Entry 3D6U (X-ray diffraction, 2.20 A resolution); this record covers chain A.

[Chain A]
Name: Tyrosyl-tRNA synthetase
From: Methanocaldococcus jannaschii
Notes: EC 6.1.1.1
Reference sequence: Q57834 (SYY_METJA); residues 1-306 here = UniProt positions 1-306
Amino-acid sequence (314 residues; each row starts with the number of its first residue):
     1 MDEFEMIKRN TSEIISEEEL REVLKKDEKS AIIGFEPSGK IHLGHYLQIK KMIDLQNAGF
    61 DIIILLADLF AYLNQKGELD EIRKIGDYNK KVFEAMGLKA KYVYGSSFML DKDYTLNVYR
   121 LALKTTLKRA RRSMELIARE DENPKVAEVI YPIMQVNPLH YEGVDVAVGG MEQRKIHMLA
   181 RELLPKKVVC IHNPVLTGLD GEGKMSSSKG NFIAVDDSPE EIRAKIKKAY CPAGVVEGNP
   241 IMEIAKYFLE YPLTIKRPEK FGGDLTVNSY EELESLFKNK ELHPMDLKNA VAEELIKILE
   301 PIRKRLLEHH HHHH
Not modelled in the structure: 1, 308-314
Differences from the reference sequence: engineered mutation Ile-32 (Tyr in Q57834), Phe-70 (His in Q57834), Ser-107 (Glu in Q57834), Met-109 (Gln in Q57834), Pro-158 (Asp in Q57834), Leu-159 (Ile in Q57834), Glu-162 (Leu in Q57834); expression tag (307-314)
Curated features (UniProtKB/Swiss-Prot):
  - region (Interaction with t-RNA): Lys-228 to Cys-231, His-283 to Lys-288
  - motif: Pro-37 to His-45 ('HIGH' region), Lys-204 to Ser-208 ('KMSKS' region)
  - binding site (L-tyrosine): Glu-36, Gln-173
  - binding site (ATP): Ser-207
  - site: Asn-143 (Interaction with t-RNA)
  - mutagenesis: Asp-286 (D286A: Decreases the rate of aminoacylation more than 10-fold, without effect on tyrosyl adenylate synthesis ...), Lys-288 (K288A: Decreases the rate of aminoacylation more than 200-fold, without effect on tyrosyl adenylate synthesis)
Glycans and other covalent adducts: beta-mercaptoethanol (BME) linked to Cys-190

[Summary]
Curated annotation (UniProt) lists L-tyrosine-binding residues Glu-36 and Gln-173, ATP-binding residue Ser-207
and 2 mutagenesis sites.
Chain A is Tyrosyl-tRNA synthetase (Methanocaldococcus jannaschii); the structure, Crystal structure of
4-(trifluoromethyldiazirinyl)phenylalanyl-tRNA synthetase, was determined by X-ray diffraction, deposited
together with 3D6V.
